6SZK - chains SSS and TTT of the 4 polymer chains in the assembly; structure by X-ray diffraction, 1.20 A resolution.

== Chain SSS (and TTT) ==
Protein: Hydrogenase-2 small chain
From: Escherichia coli (strain K12)
Notes: EC 1.12.99.6; chain TTT of this document is another copy of the same molecule, construct and numbering; everything in this record applies to it too
Reference sequence: P69741 (MBHT_ECOLI); residues -1 to 290 here correspond to UniProt positions 39-330 (UniProt number = residue number + 40)
Chain sequence (298 residues; each row starts with the number of its first residue; numbers below 1 keep their minus sign (Met-1 is residue -1)):
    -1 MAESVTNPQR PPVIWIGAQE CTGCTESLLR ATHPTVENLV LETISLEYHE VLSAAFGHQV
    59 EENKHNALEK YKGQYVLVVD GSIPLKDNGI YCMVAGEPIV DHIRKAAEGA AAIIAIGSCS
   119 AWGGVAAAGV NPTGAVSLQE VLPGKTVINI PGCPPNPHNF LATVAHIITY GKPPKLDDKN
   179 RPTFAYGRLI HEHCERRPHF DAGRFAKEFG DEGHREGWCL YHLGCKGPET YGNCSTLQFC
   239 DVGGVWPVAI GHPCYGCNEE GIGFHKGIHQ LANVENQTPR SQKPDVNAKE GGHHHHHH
Disordered / not traced: -1 to 5, 274-296
Differences from the reference sequence: expression tag (291-296)
Ion coordination: 4Fe-4S cluster Fe site 1: Cys19, Cys22, Cys117, Cys151; 4Fe-4S cluster Fe site 2: His189, Cys192, Cys217, Cys223; 3Fe-4S cluster Fe: Cys232, Cys252, Cys255
Residues lining bound ligands:
  - 3Fe-4S cluster (F3S): Ile188, Thr228, Cys232, Phe237, Trp244, Pro245, Cys252, Tyr253, Gly254, Cys255, Asn256
  - 4Fe-4S cluster (SF4), molecule 1: Glu18, Cys19, Gly21, Cys22, Gly79, Gly115, Ser116, Cys117, Val123, Gly150, Cys151, Pro152
  - 4Fe-4S cluster (SF4), molecule 2: Ile188, His189, Cys192, Arg194, Arg195, Phe198, Cys217, Leu218, Tyr219, Cys223, Gly225, Pro226, Val246
UniProt features mapped onto this chain:
  - binding site ([4Fe-4S] cluster): Cys19, Cys22, Cys117, Cys151, His189, Cys192, Cys217, Cys223
  - binding site ([3Fe-4S] cluster): Cys232, Cys252, Cys255

== Interface between chain SSS and chain TTT ==
Pairs across the interface - 38 pairs, chain SSS then chain TTT:
  Arg186(SSS) - His197(TTT)  hydrogen bond
  Arg186(SSS) - Glu214(TTT)  hydrogen bond (side chain-backbone)
  Arg186(SSS) - Trp216(TTT)
  His189(SSS) - Pro196(TTT)
  Glu190(SSS) - Pro196(TTT)
  Glu190(SSS) - His197(TTT)  hydrogen bond (backbone-side chain)
  Glu190(SSS) - Arg202(TTT)  salt bridge
  His191(SSS) - Glu193(TTT)
  His191(SSS) - Pro196(TTT)
  His191(SSS) - His197(TTT)  hydrogen bond
  His191(SSS) - Gly215(TTT)
  Cys192(SSS) - Cys192(TTT)
  Cys192(SSS) - Glu193(TTT)
  Cys192(SSS) - Pro196(TTT)
  Glu193(SSS) - His191(TTT)
  Glu193(SSS) - Cys192(TTT)
  Glu193(SSS) - Glu193(TTT)
  Arg194(SSS) - His191(TTT)
  Arg195(SSS) - Pro196(TTT)
  Arg195(SSS) - Asp199(TTT)  salt bridge
  Pro196(SSS) - His189(TTT)
  Pro196(SSS) - Glu190(TTT)
  Pro196(SSS) - His191(TTT)
  Pro196(SSS) - Cys192(TTT)
  Pro196(SSS) - Arg195(TTT)
  His197(SSS) - Arg186(TTT)
  His197(SSS) - Glu190(TTT)  hydrogen bond (side chain-backbone)
  His197(SSS) - His191(TTT)  hydrogen bond
  Asp199(SSS) - Arg195(TTT)  salt bridge
  Asp199(SSS) - Asp199(TTT)
  Arg202(SSS) - Glu190(TTT)  salt bridge
  Glu214(SSS) - Arg186(TTT)  hydrogen bond (backbone-side chain)
  Gly215(SSS) - His191(TTT)
  Trp216(SSS) - Arg186(TTT)
  Asp239(SSS) - Asp239(TTT)
  Asp239(SSS) - Val240(TTT)
  Val240(SSS) - Asp239(TTT)
  Gly241(SSS) - Gly241(TTT)
Other interface residues (no listed pair), chain TTT (18 interface residues in all): Arg194

== In short ==
Chain SSS and chain TTT each contribute 18 residues to their interface; the contacts include 7 hydrogen bonds
and 4 salt bridges. Polar pairs include Glu190(SSS)-Arg202(TTT), Arg195(SSS)-Asp199(TTT) and
Arg186(SSS)-His197(TTT). Ligands of chain SSS: 4Fe-4S cluster and 3Fe-4S cluster.
Chain SSS and chain TTT are both Hydrogenase-2 small chain (Escherichia coli (strain K12)); the structure,
Hydrogenase-2 variant R479K - hydrogen reduced form treated with CO, was determined by X-ray diffraction.
